Entry 8Z0S (electron microscopy, 2.61 A resolution); this record covers chains B and D of the 3 polymer chains in the assembly.

Chain B (and D):
Protein: special condensation domain in NRPS
Notes: chain D of this document is another copy of the same molecule, construct and numbering; everything in this record applies to it too
Chain sequence (563 residues; each row starts with the number of its first residue; numbers below 1 keep their minus sign (Met-11 is residue -11)):
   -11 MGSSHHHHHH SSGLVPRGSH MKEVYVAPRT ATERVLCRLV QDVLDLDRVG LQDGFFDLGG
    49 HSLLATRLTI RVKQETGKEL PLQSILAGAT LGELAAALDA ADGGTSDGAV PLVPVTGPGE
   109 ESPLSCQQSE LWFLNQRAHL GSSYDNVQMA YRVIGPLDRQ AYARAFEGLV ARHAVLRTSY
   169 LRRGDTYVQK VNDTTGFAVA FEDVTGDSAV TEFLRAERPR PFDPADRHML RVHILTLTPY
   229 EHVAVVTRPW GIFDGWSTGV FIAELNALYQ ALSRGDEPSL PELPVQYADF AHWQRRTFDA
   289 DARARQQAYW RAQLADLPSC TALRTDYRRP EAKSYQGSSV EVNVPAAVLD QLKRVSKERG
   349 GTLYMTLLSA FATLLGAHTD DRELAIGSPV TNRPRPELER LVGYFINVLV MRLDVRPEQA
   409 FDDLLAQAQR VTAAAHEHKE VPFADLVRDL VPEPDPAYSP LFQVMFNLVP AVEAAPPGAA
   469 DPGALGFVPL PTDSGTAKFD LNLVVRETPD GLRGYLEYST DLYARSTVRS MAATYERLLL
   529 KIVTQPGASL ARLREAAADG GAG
Not modelled in the structure: -11 to 100, 461-468 (chain D: -11 to 100, 463-467)

How chain B and chain D interact:
Residue-residue contacts (30):
  Arg140(B) - Leu528(D)
  Ile142(B) - Gln339(D)  hydrogen bond (backbone-side chain)
  Ile142(B) - Val531(D)  hydrophobic
  Gly194(B) - Asp547(D)
  Asp195(B) - Lys529(D)  salt bridge
  Asp195(B) - Asp547(D)
  Thr226(B) - Thr532(D)  hydrogen bond (side chain-backbone)
  Thr226(B) - Gln533(D)
  Tyr228(B) - Thr532(D)
  Glu229(B) - Lys529(D)  salt bridge
  Glu229(B) - Thr532(D)  hydrogen bond
  Ala335(B) - Gly474(D)
  Gln339(B) - Ile142(D)
  Gln339(B) - Ala472(D)
  Gln339(B) - Gly474(D)
  Pro470(B) - Arg342(D)
  Ala472(B) - Gln339(D)  hydrogen bond (backbone-side chain)
  Leu473(B) - Gln339(D)
  Gly474(B) - Ala335(D)
  Gly474(B) - Gln339(D)
  Asp498(B) - Asp498(D)
  Leu528(B) - Arg140(D)
  Lys529(B) - Asp195(D)  salt bridge
  Val531(B) - Ile142(D)  hydrophobic
  Thr532(B) - Thr226(D)  hydrogen bond (backbone-side chain)
  Thr532(B) - Tyr228(D)
  Thr532(B) - Glu229(D)  hydrogen bond
  Pro534(B) - Tyr228(D)  hydrophobic
  Asp547(B) - Asp195(D)
  Asp547(B) - Ser196(D)
Also at the interface, not in a pair above, chain B (28 interface residues in all): Gly143, Ser196, Pro333, Arg342, Phe475, Val476, Gln533, Gly549
Also at the interface, not in a pair above, chain D (26 interface residues in all): Gly194, Pro333, Val336, Pro470, Leu473, Phe475, Val476

Overview:
28 residues of chain B and 26 residues of chain D are in contact; the contacts include 6 hydrogen bonds and 3
salt bridges. Polar contacts include Asp195(B)-Lys529(D), Glu229(B)-Lys529(D) and Ile142(B)-Gln339(D).
Chain B and chain D are both special condensation domain in NRPS; the structure, Cryo-EM structure of trimer
HtmB2-CT, was determined by electron microscopy (same publication as 8Z0Q and 8Z0R).
